6R7W - chains A and B; structure by X-ray diffraction, 1.50 A resolution.

[Chain A]
Molecule: Mirolysin
Organism: Tannerella forsythia
UniProt: A0A0F7IPS1 (A0A0F7IPS1_TANFO); residues 55-331 here = UniProt positions 55-331
Chain sequence (277 residues; row label = number of the first residue in the row):
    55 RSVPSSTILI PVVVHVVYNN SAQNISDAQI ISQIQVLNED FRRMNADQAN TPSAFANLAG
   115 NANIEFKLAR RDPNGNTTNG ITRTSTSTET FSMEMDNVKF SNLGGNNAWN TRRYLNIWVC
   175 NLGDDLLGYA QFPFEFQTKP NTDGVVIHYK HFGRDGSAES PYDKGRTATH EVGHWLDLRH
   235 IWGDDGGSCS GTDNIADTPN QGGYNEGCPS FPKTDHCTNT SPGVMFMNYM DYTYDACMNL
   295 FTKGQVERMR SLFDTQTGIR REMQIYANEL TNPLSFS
Unresolved in the structure: 55-57, 328-331
Cystine bridges: Cys243-Cys271, Cys262-Cys291
Bound ions: Zn2+: His224, His228, His234 (together with citric acid); Ca2+ site 1: Trp236, Asp239, Ser242, Gln255, Gly256; Ca2+ site 2: Asp247, Ile249, Thr252
Reported in the primary citation:
  - catalytic residues: Glu225
  - catalytic residues: Tyr286 (proposed by the authors, not directly observed)
  - contacts within the chain: Asp231-Arg233 (salt bridge), Asp247-Arg302
  - conformationally variable residues (loop rearrangement, side-chain flip): Gly177 to Asp179, Arg233, Arg302, Thr311
  - specificity-determining residues: Asp289
  - binding site for citric acid: Ala184, Glu225, Tyr286
  - Zn2+ coordination: His224, His228, His234
  - mutagenesis - E225A: abolished catalytic activity (citing earlier work)

[Chain B]
Molecule: Putative lipoprotein
Organism: Tannerella forsythia (strain ATCC 43037 / JCM 10827 / FDC 338)
UniProt: G8ULV2 (G8ULV2_TANFA); residues 1-14 here correspond to UniProt positions 110-123 (UniProt number = residue number + 109)
Chain sequence (14 residues; numbered 1 to 14; the number before each row is that of its first residue):
     1 KRDPVYFIKL STIK
Reported in the primary citation:
  - binding site for citric acid: Lys1, Arg2

[Interface between chain A and chain B]
Residue-residue contacts - 23 pairs, chain A then chain B:
  Met147(A) with Arg2(B)
  Asp178(A) with Tyr6(B)
  Asp179(A) with Arg2(B), salt bridge; Asp3(B), hydrogen bond (backbone-backbone); Tyr6(B)
  Leu180(A) with Lys1(B); Arg2(B)
  Leu181(A) with Lys1(B), hydrogen bond (backbone-backbone)
  Gly182(A) with Lys1(B), hydrogen bond (backbone-backbone)
  Tyr216(A) with Lys1(B); Asp3(B), hydrogen bond; Pro4(B)
  His224(A) with Lys1(B)
  Glu225(A) with Lys1(B), hydrogen bond (side chain-backbone)
  Tyr258(A) with Pro4(B), hydrophobic
  Glu260(A) with Pro4(B)
  Asp285(A) with Lys1(B)
  Tyr286(A) with Lys1(B); Arg2(B); Pro4(B)
  Thr287(A) with Lys1(B), hydrogen bond (backbone-side chain)
  Tyr288(A) with Val5(B)
  Met292(A) with Lys1(B)
Also at the interface, not in a pair above, chain A (18 interface residues in all): Thr221, Asp289
Also at the interface, not in a pair above, chain B (7 interface residues in all): Phe7
From the paper, about this interface:
  - residue pairs: Asp179(A)-Arg2(B), Asp179(A)-Asp3(B), Leu181(A)-Lys1(B), Gly182(A)-Lys1(B), Tyr216(A)-Asp3(B), Glu225(A)-Lys1(B), Tyr258(A)-Pro4(B), Glu260(A)-Pro4(B), Tyr286(A)-Pro4(B), Thr287(A)-Lys1(B), Asp289(A)-Lys1(B), Tyr6(B)-Asp178(A)

[In short]
The interface between chain A and chain B involves 18 residues on one side and 7 on the other; the contacts
include 6 hydrogen bonds and 1 salt bridge. Polar contacts include Asp179(A)-Arg2(B), Tyr216(A)-Asp3(B) and
Glu225(A)-Lys1(B). The authors report contacts between Asp179(A) and Arg2(B), Asp179(A) and Asp3(B) and
Leu181(A) and Lys1(B) among others. The paper reports catalytic residues Glu225(A) and Tyr286(A); E225A of
chain A abolishes catalytic activity.
Here chain A is Mirolysin (Tannerella forsythia) and chain B is Putative lipoprotein (Tannerella forsythia
(strain ATCC 43037 / JCM 10827 / FDC 338)). Entry 6R7W (Tannerella forsythia mature mirolysin in complex with
a cleaved peptide) was determined by X-ray diffraction, deposited together with 6R7U and 6R7V.
